5W3Y - chain A; structure by X-ray diffraction, 2.20 A resolution.

Chain A:
Molecule: PopP2 protein
From: Ralstonia solanacearum
Reference sequence: A0A0S4VB05 (A0A0S4VB05_RALSL); residues 149-488 here correspond to UniProt positions 81-420 (UniProt number = residue number - 68)
Sequence (352 residues; each row starts with the number of its first residue):
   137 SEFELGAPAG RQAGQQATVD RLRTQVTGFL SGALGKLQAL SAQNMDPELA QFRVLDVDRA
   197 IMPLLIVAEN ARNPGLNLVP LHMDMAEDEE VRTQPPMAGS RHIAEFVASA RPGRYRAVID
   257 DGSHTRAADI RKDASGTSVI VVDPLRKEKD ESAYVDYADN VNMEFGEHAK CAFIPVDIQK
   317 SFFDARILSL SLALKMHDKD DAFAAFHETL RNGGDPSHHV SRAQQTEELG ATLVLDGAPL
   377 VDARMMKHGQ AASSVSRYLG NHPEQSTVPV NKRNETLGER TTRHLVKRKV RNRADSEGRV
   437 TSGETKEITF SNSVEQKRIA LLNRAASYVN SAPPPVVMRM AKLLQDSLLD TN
Unresolved in the structure: 137-142, 430-437, 487-488
Sequence notes: expression tag (137-148); engineered mutation Ala321 (Cys253 in A0A0S4VB05)
Residues lining bound ligands:
  - acetyl coenzyme A (ACO): Lys316, Ser317, Gln386, Ala387, Ala388, Ser389, Val426, Lys442, Ile444, Thr445, Phe446
  - inositol hexakisphosphate (IHP): Arg208, Ser327, Leu330, Lys331, Asp334, Arg380, Lys383, His384, Asn407, Lys408, Arg409, Arg416, Lys453, Arg460
What the authors report for this chain:
  - binding site for acetyl coenzyme A: Lys316, Ser317, Gln386, Ser389, Val426, Lys442, Ile444, Thr445, Phe446
  - mutagenesis - K316A/C321A/S389A/F446A, C321A/K383R, C321A/R416E: decreased binding to CoA
  - catalytic residues: His260
  - mutagenesis - H260A, E284A/D292A/N296A: abolished catalytic activity
  - mutagenesis - H260A: abolished signaling in response to cell death in Arabidopsis
  - specificity-determining residues: Leu191, Leu281, Phe318 (proposed by the authors, not directly observed)
  - mutagenesis - E284A/D292A/N296A: unchanged binding to CoA

Overview:
Ligands of chain A: inositol hexakisphosphate and acetyl coenzyme A. From the paper: the catalytic residue
His260; K316A/C321A/S389A/F446A, C321A/K383R and C321A/R416E reduce binding to CoA; 5 substitutions were
tested in all.
Chain A is PopP2 protein (Ralstonia solanacearum); the structure, Crystal structure of PopP2 C321A in complex
with IP6 and AcCoA, was determined by X-ray diffraction, deposited together with 5W3T, 5W3X and 5W40.
